1VKX - chains C and B of the 4 polymer chains in the assembly; structure by X-ray diffraction, 2.90 A resolution.

# Chain C
Molecule: 12-nt DNA strand
Sequence (12 nucleotides; row label = number of the first residue in the row):
     1 TGGGGACTTTCC

# Chain B
Protein: Protein (nf-kappa B P50 subunit)
From: Mus musculus
Reference sequence: P25799 (NFKB1_MOUSE); residues 339-650 here correspond to UniProt positions 39-350 (UniProt number = residue number - 300)
Chain sequence (312 residues; row label = number of the first residue in the row):
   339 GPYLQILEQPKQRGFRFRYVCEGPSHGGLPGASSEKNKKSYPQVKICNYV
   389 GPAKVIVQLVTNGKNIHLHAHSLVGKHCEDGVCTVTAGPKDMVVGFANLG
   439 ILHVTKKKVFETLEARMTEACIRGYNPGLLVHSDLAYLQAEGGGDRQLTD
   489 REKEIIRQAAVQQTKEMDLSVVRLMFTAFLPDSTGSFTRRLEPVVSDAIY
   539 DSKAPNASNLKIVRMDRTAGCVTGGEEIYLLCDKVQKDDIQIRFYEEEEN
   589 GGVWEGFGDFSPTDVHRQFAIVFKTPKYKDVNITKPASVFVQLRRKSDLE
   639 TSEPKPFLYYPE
Disulfide bonds: Cys416-Cys421

# Chain C / chain B interface
Contacting residue pairs (16; chain C residue first):
  DT1(C) with Lys377(B), hydrogen bond to the base; Asn436(B), phosphate contact
  DG2(C) with Ser363(B), phosphate contact; His364(B), sugar contact; Gly365(B), phosphate contact; Gly366(B), hydrogen bond to the phosphate; Asn436(B), phosphate contact
  DG3(C) with Arg356(B), hydrogen bond to the base; His364(B), hydrogen bond to the base; Gly365(B), phosphate contact; Gly366(B), phosphate contact
  DG4(C) with Arg354(B), hydrogen bond to the base; Arg356(B), hydrogen bond to the base; His364(B), hydrogen bond to the base
  DG5(C) with Arg354(B), hydrogen bond to the base
  DA6(C) with Arg354(B), base contact
Other interface residues (no listed pair), chain C (8 interface residues in all): DT10, DC11
Other interface residues (no listed pair), chain B (9 interface residues in all): Lys445

# Overview
The interface between chain C and chain B involves 8 residues on one side and 9 on the other, with 8 hydrogen
bonds. Polar contacts include DT1(C)-Lys377(B), DG3(C)-Arg356(B) and DG3(C)-His364(B).
Chain C is a 12-nt DNA strand and chain B is Protein (nf-kappa B P50 subunit) (Mus musculus); the structure,
Crystal structure of the nfkb P50/P65 heterodimer complexed to the immunoglobulin kb DNA, was determined by
X-ray diffraction.
